6S3M - chains A and C; structure by X-ray diffraction, 2.11 A resolution.

== Chain A ==
Name: PIF1 helicase
Organism: Thermus oshimai
Reference sequence: K7RJ88 (K7RJ88_THEOS); residues 64-507 here = UniProt positions 64-507
Sequence (444 residues; each row starts with the number of its first residue):
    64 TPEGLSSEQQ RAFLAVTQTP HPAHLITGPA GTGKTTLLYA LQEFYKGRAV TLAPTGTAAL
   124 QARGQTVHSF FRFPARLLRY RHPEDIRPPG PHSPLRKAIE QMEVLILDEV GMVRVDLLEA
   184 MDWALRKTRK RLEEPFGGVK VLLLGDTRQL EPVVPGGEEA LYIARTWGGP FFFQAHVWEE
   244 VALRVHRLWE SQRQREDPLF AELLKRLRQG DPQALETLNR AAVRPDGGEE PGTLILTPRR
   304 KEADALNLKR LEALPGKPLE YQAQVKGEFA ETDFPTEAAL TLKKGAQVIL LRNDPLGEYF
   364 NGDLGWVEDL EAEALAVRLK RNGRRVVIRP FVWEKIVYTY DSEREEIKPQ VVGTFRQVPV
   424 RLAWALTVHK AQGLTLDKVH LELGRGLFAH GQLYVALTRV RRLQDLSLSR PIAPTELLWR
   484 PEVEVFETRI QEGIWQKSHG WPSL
Not modelled in the structure: 64-66, 503-507
Sequence notes: conflict Thr64 (Ala in K7RJ88), Ile162 (Met in K7RJ88), Leu456 (Pro in K7RJ88)
Ion coordination: Mg2+: Thr98 (together with ADP, tetrafluoroaluminate)
Residues lining bound ligands: ADP (adenosine-5'-diphosphate): Gly67, Leu68, Ser69, Gln72, Pro92, Ala93, Gly94, Thr95, Gly96, Lys97, Thr98, Thr99, Gln255, Arg256, Arg258, Gly436, Thr438
What the authors report for this chain:
  - binding site for ADP: Gln72
  - self-association interface (contacts with another copy of this molecule); pairs are residue here / residue on that copy: Gln327-Trp482, Glu374-Arg228, Arg388-Glu221 (salt bridge), Arg392-Val217 (hydrogen bond)
  - mutagenesis - Q164C, E221A, R228A, Q327A, R388A, E409C: unchanged catalytic activity
  - mutagenesis - Q327C/W482C, R392A: decreased catalytic activity
  - mutagenesis - E221A/R388A: increased catalytic activity on D37S10D17
  - mutagenesis - E221A/R388A: increased catalytic activity on D29S18D17
  - conformationally variable residues (domain motion): Ser405
  - mutagenesis - Q164C/E409C: abolished catalytic activity on in the absence of DTT
  - mutagenesis - Q164C/E409C: unchanged catalytic activity on 3 mM DTT

== Chain C ==
Molecule: 18-nt DNA strand
Sequence (18 nucleotides; row label = number of the first residue in the row; numbers below 1 keep their minus sign (DT-9 is residue -9)):
    -9 TTTTTTTTTT TTTTTTTG
Not modelled in the structure: -9 to 2

== How chain A and chain C interact ==
Residue-residue contacts (35; chain A residue first):
  Pro117(A) with DT6(C), sugar contact
  Thr118(A) with DT5(C), phosphate contact; DT6(C), phosphate contact
  Gly119(A) with DT6(C), hydrogen bond to the phosphate
  Thr129(A) with DT6(C), phosphate contact; DT7(C), hydrogen bond to the phosphate
  His131(A) with DT6(C), sugar contact; DT7(C), sugar contact
  Ser132(A) with DT7(C), phosphate contact; DG8(C), phosphate contact
  Ala138(A) with DT6(C), base contact; DT7(C), base contact
  Val216(A) with DT4(C), base contact; DT5(C), base contact
  Pro218(A) with DT4(C), base contact
  Pro301(A) with DT4(C), sugar contact
  Arg302(A) with DT3(C), hydrogen bond to the base; DT4(C), phosphate contact
  Arg303(A) with DT4(C), salt bridge to the phosphate; DT5(C), salt bridge to the phosphate
  Arg355(A) with DT7(C), sugar contact; DG8(C), salt bridge to the phosphate
  Asn356(A) with DT7(C), hydrogen bond to the phosphate; DG8(C), hydrogen bond to the phosphate
  Asn364(A) with DT6(C), phosphate contact; DT7(C), hydrogen bond to the phosphate
  Trp396(A) with DT7(C), hydrogen bond to the base
  Thr430(A) with DT4(C), phosphate contact; DT5(C), hydrogen bond to the phosphate
  His432(A) with DT4(C), sugar contact; DT5(C), sugar contact
  Lys433(A) with DT5(C), salt bridge to the phosphate; DT6(C), salt bridge to the phosphate
  Phe451(A) with DT3(C), stacking on the base; DT4(C), sugar contact
Also at the interface, not in a pair above, chain A (27 interface residues in all): Arg135, Phe136, Arg139, Val217, Lys304, Thr335, Leu354

== Summary ==
The interface between chain A and chain C involves 27 residues on one side and 6 on the other; the contacts
include 8 hydrogen bonds, 5 salt bridges and 1 aromatic stacking contact. Polar pairs include
Arg302(A)-DT3(C), Trp396(A)-DT7(C) and Gly119(A)-DT6(C). The paper reports a binding site for ADP at Gln72(A);
Q327C/W482C and R392A of chain A reduce catalytic activity; 10 substitutions were tested in all.
Here chain A is PIF1 helicase (Thermus oshimai) and chain C is an 18-nt DNA strand. Entry 6S3M (Crystal
structure of helicase Pif1 from Thermus oshimai in complex with ssDNA (dT)18 and ADP-AlF4) was determined by
X-ray diffraction together with 6S3H, 6S3I, 6S3N, 6S3O, 6S3P and 7BIL from the same study.
